PDB entry 5S53 | X-ray diffraction, 2.75 A resolution | chains A and E of the 6 polymer chains in the assembly

# Chain A
Molecule: Tubulin alpha-1B chain
Organism: Bos taurus
UniProtKB: P81947 (TBA1B_BOVIN); residues 1-451 here = UniProt positions 1-451
Chain sequence (451 residues; each row starts with the number of its first residue):
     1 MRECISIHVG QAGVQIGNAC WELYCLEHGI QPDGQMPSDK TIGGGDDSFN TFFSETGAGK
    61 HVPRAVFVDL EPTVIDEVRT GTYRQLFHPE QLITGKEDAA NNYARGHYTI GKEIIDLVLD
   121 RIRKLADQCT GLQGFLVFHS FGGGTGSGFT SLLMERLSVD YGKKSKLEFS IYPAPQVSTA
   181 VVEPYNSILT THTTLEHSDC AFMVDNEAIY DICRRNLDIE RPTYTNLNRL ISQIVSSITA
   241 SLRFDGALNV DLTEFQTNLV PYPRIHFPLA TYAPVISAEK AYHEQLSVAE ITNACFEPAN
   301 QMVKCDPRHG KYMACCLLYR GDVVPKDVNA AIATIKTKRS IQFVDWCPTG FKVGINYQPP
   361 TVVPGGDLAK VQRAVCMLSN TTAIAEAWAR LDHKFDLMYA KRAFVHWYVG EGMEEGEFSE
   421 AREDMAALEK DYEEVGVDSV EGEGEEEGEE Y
Unresolved in the structure: 439-451
Ion coordination: Ca2+: D39, T41, G44, E55
Residues lining bound ligands: GTP (guanosine-5'-triphosphate): G10, Q11, A12, Q15, I16, D69, E71, D98, A99, A100, N101, S140, G142, G143, G144, T145, G146, I171, P173, V177, S178, E183, N206, Y224, L227, N228, I231

# Chain E
Molecule: Stathmin-4
Organism: Rattus norvegicus
UniProtKB: P63043 (STMN4_RAT); residues 5-145 here correspond to UniProt positions 49-189 (UniProt number = residue number + 44)
Chain sequence (143 residues; each row starts with the number of its first residue):
     3 MADMEVIELN KCTSGQSFEV ILKPPSFDGV PEFNASLPRR RDPSLEEIQK KLEAAEERRK
    63 YQEAELLKHL AEKREHEREV IQKAIEENNN FIKMAKEKLA QKMESNKENR EAHLAAMLER
   123 LQEKDKHAEE VRKNKELKEE ASR
Unresolved in the structure: 3-5, 29-43, 144-145
Construct notes: initiating methionine (3); expression tag (4)
Swiss-Prot annotation at these positions:
  - modified residue: S46 (Phosphoserine)

# Interface between chain A and chain E
Contacting residue pairs (56):
  H107(A) - L54(E)
  Y108(A) - K53(E)
  Y108(A) - A57(E)  hydrophobic
  Y108(A) - R61(E)
  T109(A) - R61(E)  hydrogen bond
  K112(A) - E58(E)  salt bridge
  E155(A) - I50(E)
  R156(A) - L47(E)
  R156(A) - Q51(E)
  V159(A) - P45(E)
  V159(A) - L47(E)  hydrophobic
  E196(A) - D44(E)
  H197(A) - D44(E)
  H197(A) - P45(E)
  D245(A) - C14(E)
  D245(A) - S16(E)  hydrogen bond (backbone-side chain)
  A247(A) - N12(E)
  A247(A) - S19(E)
  L248(A) - S19(E)
  P325(A) - Q18(E)
  P325(A) - F20(E)  hydrophobic
  N329(A) - M6(E)
  N329(A) - V8(E)
  N329(A) - F20(E)
  K336(A) - L24(E)
  D345(A) - P27(E)
  D345(A) - S28(E)  hydrogen bond (backbone-backbone)
  C347(A) - P27(E)
  T349(A) - I23(E)
  T349(A) - L24(E)  hydrogen bond (backbone-backbone)
  T349(A) - K25(E)  hydrogen bond (backbone-backbone)
  G350(A) - V22(E)
  F351(A) - E21(E)
  F351(A) - V22(E)  hydrogen bond (backbone-backbone)
  F351(A) - L24(E)  hydrophobic
  K352(A) - F20(E)
  K352(A) - E21(E)  salt bridge
  V353(A) - S19(E)
  V353(A) - F20(E)  hydrogen bond (backbone-backbone)
  G354(A) - Q18(E)
  G354(A) - S19(E)
  I355(A) - S16(E)
  I355(A) - G17(E)
  I355(A) - Q18(E)  hydrogen bond (backbone-backbone)
  N356(A) - S16(E)
  Y357(A) - T15(E)
  Y357(A) - S16(E)  hydrogen bond (backbone-backbone)
  Y357(A) - G17(E)
  Y357(A) - Q18(E)  hydrogen bond
  V409(A) - Q64(E)
  G410(A) - Q64(E)
  E411(A) - R61(E)  hydrogen bond (backbone-side chain)
  G412(A) - A57(E)
  G412(A) - R60(E)  hydrogen bond (backbone-side chain)
  G412(A) - R61(E)
  E414(A) - R60(E)  salt bridge
Also at the interface, not in a pair above, chain A (37 interface residues in all): L152, S158, G246, V328, I332, P348
Also at the interface, not in a pair above, chain E (31 interface residues in all): S46, E55

# Overview
37 residues of chain A and 31 residues of chain E are in contact, with 12 hydrogen bonds and 3 salt bridges.
Among the polar pairs are K112(A)-E58(E), K352(A)-E21(E) and E414(A)-R60(E). Bound to chain A: GTP. D39(A),
T41(A), G44(A) and E55(A) coordinate Ca2+.
Chain A is Tubulin alpha-1B chain (Bos taurus) and chain E is Stathmin-4 (Rattus norvegicus); the structure,
Tubulin-Z1349163663-complex, was determined by X-ray diffraction, deposited together with 5S4L, 5S4M, 5S4N,
5S4O, 5S4P, 5S4Q and 52 further entries.
